4D5R - chain A; structure by X-ray diffraction, 1.90 A resolution.

== Chain A ==
Name: A49
Source organism: Vaccinia virus
UniProt: P31037 (A49R_VACCW); numbering as in UniProt (aligned over 13-162)
Amino-acid sequence (160 residues; row label = number of the first residue in the row):
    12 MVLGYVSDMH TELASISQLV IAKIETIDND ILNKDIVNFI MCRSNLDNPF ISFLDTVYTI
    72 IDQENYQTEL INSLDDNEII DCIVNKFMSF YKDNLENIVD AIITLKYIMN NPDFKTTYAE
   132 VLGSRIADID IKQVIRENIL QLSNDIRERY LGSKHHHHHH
Not modelled in the structure: 12, 164-171
Sequence notes: expression tag (12, 163-171)
Reported in the primary citation:
  - interface residues: N88, N96, Y102, K103, T128, R136

== In short ==
From the paper: interface residues N88, N96 and Y102 among others.
Chain A is A49 (Vaccinia virus); the structure, Structure of N-terminally truncated A49 from Vaccinia Virus
Western Reserve, was determined by X-ray diffraction together with 4D5S and 4D5T from the same study.
